PDB entry 1QZG | X-ray diffraction, 1.90 A resolution | chains C and A

== Chain C ==
Molecule: telomeric single-stranded DNA
Sequence (5 nucleotides; row label = number of the first residue in the row):
     1 GGTTA
Small-molecule neighbours: thymidine-5'-phosphate (TMP): DT3, DT4, DA5

== Chain A ==
Name: Protection of telomeres protein 1
Organism: Schizosaccharomyces pombe
Reference sequence: O13988 (POT1_SCHPO); numbering as in UniProt (aligned over 1-185)
Sequence (187 residues; numbered -1 to 185; the number before each row is that of its first residue; numbers below 1 keep their minus sign (Gly-1 is residue -1)):
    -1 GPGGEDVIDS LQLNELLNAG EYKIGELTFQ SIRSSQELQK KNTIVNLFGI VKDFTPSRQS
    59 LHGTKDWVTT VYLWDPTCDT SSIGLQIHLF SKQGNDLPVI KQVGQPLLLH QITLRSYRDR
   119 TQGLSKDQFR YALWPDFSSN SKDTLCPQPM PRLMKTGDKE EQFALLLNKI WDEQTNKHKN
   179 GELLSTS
Not modelled in the structure: -1 to 4, 175-185
Construct notes: cloning artifact (-1 to 1)
Small-molecule neighbours: thymidine-5'-phosphate (TMP): Gln84, His86, Arg113, Tyr115, Gln120

== Interface between chain C and chain A ==
Pairs across the interface - 27 pairs, chain C then chain A:
  DG1(C) - Lys90(A)  base contact
  DG1(C) - Lys124(A)  hydrogen bond to the base
  DG1(C) - Asp125(A)  hydrogen bond to the base
  DG1(C) - Gln126(A)  base contact
  DG2(C) - Phe88(A)  base contact
  DG2(C) - Thr111(A)  hydrogen bond to the base
  DG2(C) - Arg113(A)  sugar contact
  DG2(C) - Leu122(A)  base contact
  DG2(C) - Ser123(A)  hydrogen bond to the base
  DG2(C) - Lys124(A)  base contact
  DT3(C) - Gly61(A)  base contact
  DT3(C) - Thr62(A)  hydrogen bond to the base
  DT3(C) - Lys90(A)  hydrogen bond to the base
  DT4(C) - Ser58(A)  phosphate contact
  DT4(C) - Leu59(A)  phosphate contact
  DT4(C) - His60(A)  phosphate contact
  DT4(C) - Thr62(A)  hydrogen bond to the base
  DT4(C) - Lys63(A)  base contact
  DT4(C) - Asp64(A)  hydrogen bond to the base
  DT4(C) - Phe88(A)  stacking on the base
  DA5(C) - Arg56(A)  sugar contact
  DA5(C) - Ser58(A)  phosphate contact
  DA5(C) - Leu59(A)  hydrogen bond to the phosphate
  DA5(C) - His60(A)  salt bridge to the phosphate
  DA5(C) - Thr68(A)  phosphate contact
  DA5(C) - His86(A)  base contact
  DA5(C) - Phe88(A)  base contact
Other interface residues (no listed pair), chain A (20 interface residues in all): Val66

== In short ==
Chain C and chain A form an interface of 5 and 20 residues respectively, with 9 hydrogen bonds, 1 salt bridge
and 1 aromatic stacking contact. Polar pairs include DG1(C)-Lys124(A), DG1(C)-Asp125(A) and DG2(C)-Thr111(A).
Thymidine-5'-phosphate is bound between chain C and chain A.
Chain C is telomeric single-stranded DNA and chain A is Protection of telomeres protein 1 (Schizosaccharomyces
pombe); the structure, Crystal structure of Pot1 (protection of telomere)- ssDNA complex, was determined by
X-ray diffraction (same publication as 1QZH).
